Entry 5S5M (X-ray diffraction, 2.70 A resolution); this record covers chains B and F of the 6 polymer chains in the assembly.

[Chain B]
Molecule: Tubulin beta-2B chain
Source organism: Bos taurus
UniProt: Q6B856 (TBB2B_BOVIN); the author numbering skips numbers that UniProt does not, so the offset changes along the chain: 1-42 = UniProt 1-42; 45-360 = UniProt 43-358; 369-455 = UniProt 359-445
Amino-acid sequence (445 residues; row label = number of the first residue in the row; note: 10 numbers in that range are skipped by the numbering (no residue carries them; nothing is unmodelled there)):
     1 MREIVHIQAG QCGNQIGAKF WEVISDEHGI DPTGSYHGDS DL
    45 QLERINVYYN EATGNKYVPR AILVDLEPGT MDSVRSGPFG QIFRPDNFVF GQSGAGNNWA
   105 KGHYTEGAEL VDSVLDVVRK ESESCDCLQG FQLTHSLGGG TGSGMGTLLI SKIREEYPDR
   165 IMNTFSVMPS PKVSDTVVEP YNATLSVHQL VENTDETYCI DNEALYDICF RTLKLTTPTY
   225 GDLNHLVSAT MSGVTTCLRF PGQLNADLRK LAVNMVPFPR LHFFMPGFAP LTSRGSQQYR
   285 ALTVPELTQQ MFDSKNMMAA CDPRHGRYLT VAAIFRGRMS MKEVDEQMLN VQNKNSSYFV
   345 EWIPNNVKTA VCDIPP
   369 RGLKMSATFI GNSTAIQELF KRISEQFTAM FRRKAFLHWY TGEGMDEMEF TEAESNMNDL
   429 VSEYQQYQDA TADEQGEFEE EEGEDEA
Unresolved in the structure: 279-280, 438-455
Metal / ion sites: Mg2+: Q11 (together with GDP); Ca2+: E113 (shared with 1 residue of chain C)
Residues lining bound ligands:
  - GDP (guanosine-5'-diphosphate): G10, Q11, C12, Q15, I16, A99, N101, S140, G142, G143, G144, T145, G146, S147, V171, P173, V177, D179, E183, N206, L209, Y224, L227, N228
  - 2-chloro-N-methylbenzene-1-sulfonamide (X0S): K176, V177, S178, D179, Y210, T221, P222, T223, Y224
Curated features (UniProtKB/Swiss-Prot):
  - motif: M1 to I4 (MREI motif)
  - binding site (GTP): Q11, E71, S140, G144, T145, G146, N206, N228
  - binding site (Mg(2+)): E71
  - modified residue: S40 (Phosphoserine), T57 (Phosphothreonine), K60 (N6-acetyllysine), S174 (Phosphoserine), T287 (Phosphothreonine), T292 (Phosphothreonine), R320 (Omega-N-methylarginine), E448 (5-glutamyl polyglutamate)
  - cross-link (Glycyl lysine isopeptide (Lys-Gly)): K60 (interchain with G-Cter in ubiquitin), K326 (interchain with G-Cter in ubiquitin)

[Chain F]
Molecule: Tubulin-Tyrosine Ligase
Source organism: Gallus gallus
UniProt: E1BQ43 (E1BQ43_CHICK); residue numbers follow UniProt; this construct covers 1-378
Amino-acid sequence (384 residues; each row starts with the number of its first residue):
     1 MYTFVVRDEN SSVYAEVSRL LLATGQWKRL RKDNPRFNLM LGERNRLPFG RLGHEPGLVQ
    61 LVNYYRGADK LCRKASLVKL IKTSPELSES CTWFPESYVI YPTNLKTPVA PAQNGIRHLI
   121 NNTRTDEREV FLAAYNRRRE GREGNVWIAK SSAGAKGEGI LISSEASELL DFIDEQGQVH
   181 VIQKYLEKPL LLEPGHRKFD IRSWVLVDHL YNIYLYREGV LRTSSEPYNS ANFQDKTCHL
   241 TNHCIQKEYS KNYGRYEEGN EMFFEEFNQY LMDALNTTLE NSILLQIKHI IRSCLMCIEP
   301 AISTKHLHYQ SFQLFGFDFM VDEELKVWLI EVNGAPACAQ KLYAELCQGI VDVAISSVFP
   361 LADTGQKTSQ PTSIFIKLHH HHHH
Unresolved in the structure: 106-124, 152-158, 175-178, 363-370, 383-384
Differences from the reference sequence: expression tag (379-384)
Metal / ion sites: Mg2+: E331 (together with AMP-PCP)
Residues lining bound ligands: AMP-PCP (ACP; phosphomethylphosphonic acid adenylate ester): K74, I148, K150, Q183, K184, Y185, L186, K198, D200, R202, R222, H239, L240, T241, N242, D318, M320, I330, E331, N333

[Chain B / chain F interface]
Pairs across the interface (12; chain B residue first):
  R311(B) with R31(F)
  L333(B) with P56(F); G57(F)
  Q336(B) with R36(F), hydrogen bond
  N337(B) with T3(F); R36(F), hydrogen bond; L58(F)
  K338(B) with M1(F)
  S340(B) with L30(F); N34(F)
  S341(B) with K28(F)
  E345(B) with R31(F), salt bridge
Also at the interface, not in a pair above, chain B (9 interface residues in all): N349
Also at the interface, not in a pair above, chain F (11 interface residues in all): E55

[Summary]
The interface between chain B and chain F involves 9 residues on one side and 11 on the other, with 2 hydrogen
bonds and 1 salt bridge. Polar contacts include E345(B)-R31(F), Q336(B)-R36(F) and N337(B)-R36(F). Chain B
binds GDP and 2-chloro-N-methylbenzene-1-sulfonamide. Ligands of chain F: AMP-PCP.
Chain B is Tubulin beta-2B chain (Bos taurus) and chain F is Tubulin-Tyrosine Ligase (Gallus gallus); the
structure, Tubulin-Z45527714-complex, was determined by X-ray diffraction (same publication as 5S4L, 5S4M,
5S4N, 5S4O, 5S4P, 5S4Q and 52 further entries).
